Entry 7QHO (electron microscopy, 3.10 A resolution); this record covers chains D and E of the 26 polymer chains in the assembly.

== Chain D ==
Protein: Cytochrome c oxidase subunit 1
Source organism: Corynebacterium glutamicum ATCC 13032
Notes: EC 7.1.1.9
Reference sequence: Q79VD7 (COX1_CORGL); residue numbers follow UniProt; this construct covers 1-584
Amino-acid sequence (594 residues; row label = number of the first residue in the row):
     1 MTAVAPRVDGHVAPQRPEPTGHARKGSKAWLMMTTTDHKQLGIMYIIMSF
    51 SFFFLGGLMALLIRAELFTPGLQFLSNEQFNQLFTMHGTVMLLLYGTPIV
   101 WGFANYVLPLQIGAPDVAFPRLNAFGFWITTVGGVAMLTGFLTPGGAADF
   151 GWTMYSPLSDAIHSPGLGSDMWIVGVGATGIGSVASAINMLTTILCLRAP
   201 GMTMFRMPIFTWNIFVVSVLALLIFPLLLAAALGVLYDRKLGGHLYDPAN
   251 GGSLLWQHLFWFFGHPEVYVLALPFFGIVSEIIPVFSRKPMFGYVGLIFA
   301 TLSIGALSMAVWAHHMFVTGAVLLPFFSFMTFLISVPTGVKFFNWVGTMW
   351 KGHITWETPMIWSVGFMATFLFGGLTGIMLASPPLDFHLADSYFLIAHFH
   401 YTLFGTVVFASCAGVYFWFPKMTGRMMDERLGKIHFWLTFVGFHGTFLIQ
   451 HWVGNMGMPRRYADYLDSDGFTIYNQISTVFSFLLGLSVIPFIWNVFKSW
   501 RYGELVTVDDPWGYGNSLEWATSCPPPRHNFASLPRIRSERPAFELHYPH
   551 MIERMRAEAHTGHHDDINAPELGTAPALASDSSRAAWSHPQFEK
Not modelled in the structure: 1, 576-594
Differences from the reference sequence: expression tag (585-594)
Swiss-Prot annotation at these positions:
  - binding site (Fe(II)-heme a): His87, His400
  - binding site (Cu cation): His265, Tyr269, His314, His315
  - binding site (heme a3): His398
  - cross-link: His265 to Tyr269 (1'-histidyl-3'-tyrosine (His-Tyr))
Metal / ion sites: Ca2+: Glu66, Thr69, Gly71, Gln73; heme-as Fe site 1: His87, His400; Cu ion: His265, His314, His315; heme-as Fe site 2 near His398 (its only coordinating residue here)
Ligand contacts:
  - 1,2-Distearoyl-sn-glycerophosphoethanolamine (3PE), molecule 1: Phe292, Phe343, Val346, Gly347, Trp350, Lys351
  - 1,2-Distearoyl-sn-glycerophosphoethanolamine (3PE), molecule 2: Val295, Gly296, Phe299, Ala300, Leu302, Ser303, Ala306, Leu307, Leu333, Val336, Pro337, Val340, His560
  - 1,2-Distearoyl-sn-glycerophosphoethanolamine (3PE), molecule 3: Trp356, Ile361, Val364, Ala368, Phe436, Trp437, Phe440
  - heme-as (HAS), molecule 1: Ser51, Phe53, Phe54, Gly57, Leu58, Ala60, Leu61, Ile63, Arg64, Leu67, Phe80, Phe84, Thr85, His87, Gly88, Met91, Leu92, Tyr95, Gly151, Trp152, Tyr393, Ile396, Phe399, His400, Leu403, Phe404, Val408, Phe447, Gln450, Arg460, Arg461, Tyr462, Ser482, Leu485, Gly486, Val489
  - heme-as (HAS), molecule 2: Trp152, Thr153, Trp261, Val268, Tyr269, Ala272, His314, His315, Thr331, Ser335, Thr338, Gly339, Phe342, Phe343, Phe370, Gly374, Gly377, Ile378, Leu380, Ala381, Asp386, Ala390, Asp391, Leu395, His398, Phe399, Thr402, Leu403, Thr406, Arg460, Arg461
  - IX7 ([(2R)-3-[[(1S,2R,3R,4S,5S,6R)-2-[(2R,3S,4S,5S,6R)-6-(hexadecanoyloxymethyl)-3,4,5-tris(oxidanyl)oxan-2-yl]oxy-6-[(2R,3S,4S,5S,6R)-6-(hydroxymethyl)-3,4,5-tris(oxidanyl)oxan-2-yl]oxy-3,4,5-tris(oxidanyl)cyclohexyl]oxy-oxidanyl-phosphoryl]oxy-2-undecanoyloxy-propyl] (10S)-10-methylhenicosanoate): Leu58, Leu62, Phe74, Leu75, Gln79
What the authors report for this chain:
  - Cu ion coordination: His314

== Chain E ==
Protein: Cytochrome c oxidase subunit 2
Source organism: Corynebacterium glutamicum ATCC 13032
Notes: EC 7.1.1.9
Reference sequence: Q8NNK2 (COX2_CORGL); residue numbers follow UniProt; this construct covers 29-359
Amino-acid sequence (331 residues; each row starts with the number of its first residue):
    29 CEVAPPGGVLGDFLRMGWPDGITPEAVAMGNFWSWVWVAAWIIGIIMWGL
    79 FLTAIFAWGAKRAEKRGEGEFPKQLQYNVPLELVLTIVPIIIVMVLFFFT
   129 VQTQDKVTALDKNPEVTVDVTAYQWNWKFGYSEIDGSLAPGGQDYQGSDP
   179 ERQAAAEASKKDPSGDNPIHGNSKSDVSYLEFNRIETLGTTDEIPVMVLP
   229 VNTPIEFNLASADVAHSFWVPEFLFKRDAYAHPEANKSQRVFQIEEITEE
   279 GAFVGRCAEMCGTYHAMMNFELRVVDRDSFAEYISFRDSNPDATNAQALE
   329 HIGQAPYATSTSPFVSDRTATRDGENTQSNA
Swiss-Prot annotation at these positions:
  - binding site (Cu cation): His244, Cys285, Glu287, Cys289, His293, Met296
  - site: Cys29 (Not N-palmitoylated)
  - lipidation: Cys29 (S-diacylglycerol cysteine)
Metal / ion sites: dinuclear copper ion site 1: His244, Cys285, Cys289, Met296; Mn2+ near Asp256 (its only coordinating residue here); dinuclear copper ion site 2: Cys285, Glu287, Cys289, His293
Ligand contacts:
  - 1,2-Distearoyl-sn-glycerophosphoethanolamine (3PE), molecule 1: Leu78, Leu103, Asn106, Leu109, Leu113
  - 1,2-Distearoyl-sn-glycerophosphoethanolamine (3PE), molecule 2: Tyr105, Val107, Glu110, Leu111, Thr114
  - diacyl glycerol (DGA): Cys29, Val31, Asn59, Phe60, Trp63, Val64, Val66, Ala67, Val123, Leu124, Phe127
  - heme-as (HAS): Ala67, Ala68, Ile71, Met75, Pro117, Ile120, Val121, Leu124

== How chain D and chain E interact ==
Residue-residue contacts - 177 pairs, chain D then chain E:
  Pro70(D) - Gly352(E)
  Gly71(D) - Thr349(E)
  Gly71(D) - Asn354(E)
  Leu72(D) - Thr349(E)  hydrogen bond (backbone-side chain)
  Leu72(D) - Arg350(E)
  Gln73(D) - Arg350(E)  hydrogen bond (side chain-backbone)
  Ser76(D) - Arg346(E)
  Asn77(D) - Thr291(E)
  Asn77(D) - Tyr292(E)
  Asn77(D) - Met295(E)
  Glu78(D) - Thr291(E)
  Glu78(D) - Arg346(E)  salt bridge
  Asn81(D) - Met288(E)
  Asn81(D) - Gly290(E)  hydrogen bond (side chain-backbone)
  Asn81(D) - Thr291(E)
  Phe84(D) - Met288(E)  hydrophobic
  Asp149(D) - Met288(E)
  Tyr155(D) - Glu287(E)
  Leu158(D) - Val242(E)  hydrophobic
  Leu158(D) - Met288(E)
  Leu158(D) - Cys289(E)
  His163(D) - Val242(E)
  His244(D) - Pro196(E)
  His244(D) - Ile197(E)
  Asp247(D) - Lys202(E)
  Pro248(D) - Ala259(E)
  Pro248(D) - His260(E)
  Pro248(D) - Ala263(E)
  Pro248(D) - Asn264(E)
  Ala249(D) - Ile197(E)  hydrophobic
  Ala249(D) - His260(E)
  Ala249(D) - Ala263(E)
  Asn250(D) - His198(E)  hydrogen bond
  Gly251(D) - Ala263(E)
  Gly251(D) - Asn264(E)
  Ser253(D) - Tyr258(E)
  Ser253(D) - Asn264(E)
  Leu254(D) - Tyr258(E)
  Leu254(D) - Asn264(E)  hydrogen bond (backbone-side chain)
  Gln257(D) - Tyr258(E)  hydrogen bond
  Arg288(D) - Glu92(E)  salt bridge
  Arg288(D) - Glu98(E)  hydrogen bond (side chain-backbone)
  Arg288(D) - Pro100(E)
  Arg288(D) - Gln102(E)  hydrogen bond (backbone-side chain)
  Lys289(D) - Leu103(E)
  Pro290(D) - Gln102(E)
  Pro290(D) - Leu103(E)
  Met291(D) - Gln104(E)  hydrogen bond (backbone-side chain)
  Phe292(D) - Gln104(E)
  Phe292(D) - Asn106(E)
  Phe292(D) - Glu110(E)
  Gly293(D) - Gln104(E)  hydrogen bond (backbone-backbone)
  Gly293(D) - Tyr105(E)
  Gly293(D) - Glu110(E)
  Tyr294(D) - Gln104(E)
  Tyr294(D) - Tyr105(E)  hydrogen bond (backbone-side chain)
  Val295(D) - Tyr105(E)  hydrogen bond (backbone-side chain)
  Val318(D) - Lys254(E)
  Val318(D) - Arg255(E)
  Val318(D) - Asp256(E)  hydrogen bond (backbone-backbone)
  Thr319(D) - Asp256(E)
  Thr319(D) - Tyr258(E)
  Thr319(D) - Ser266(E)  hydrogen bond (backbone-side chain)
  Gly320(D) - Ser266(E)
  Gly320(D) - Gln267(E)  hydrogen bond (backbone-backbone)
  Ala321(D) - Lys265(E)
  Leu324(D) - Gln132(E)
  Pro325(D) - Phe125(E)
  Ser328(D) - Phe125(E)
  Phe329(D) - Phe125(E)  hydrophobic
  Phe332(D) - Leu124(E)  hydrophobic
  Phe332(D) - Phe125(E)  hydrophobic
  Phe332(D) - Thr128(E)
  Ser335(D) - Val121(E)
  Val336(D) - Ile118(E)  hydrophobic
  Phe342(D) - Met75(E)  hydrophobic
  Phe342(D) - Phe79(E)  hydrophobic
  Phe343(D) - Leu113(E)
  Phe343(D) - Pro117(E)  hydrophobic
  Val346(D) - Leu78(E)  hydrophobic
  Met349(D) - Ala82(E)  hydrophobic
  Met349(D) - Trp86(E)
  Trp350(D) - Trp86(E)  hydrophobic
  Lys351(D) - Trp86(E)
  Lys351(D) - Pro100(E)
  Gly352(D) - Trp86(E)
  His353(D) - Ala88(E)
  His353(D) - Ala91(E)
  His353(D) - Glu96(E)
  His353(D) - Gly97(E)  hydrogen bond (side chain-backbone)
  His353(D) - Phe99(E)
  His353(D) - Pro100(E)
  Ile354(D) - Ala82(E)  hydrophobic
  Ile354(D) - Trp86(E)  hydrogen bond (backbone-backbone)
  Ile354(D) - Gly87(E)
  Ile354(D) - Ala88(E)  hydrogen bond (backbone-backbone)
  Thr355(D) - Ala88(E)
  Trp356(D) - Ala82(E)
  Trp356(D) - Ile83(E)  hydrophobic
  Met367(D) - Phe79(E)  hydrophobic
  Ala368(D) - Trp76(E)
  Leu371(D) - Met75(E)  hydrophobic
  Leu371(D) - Trp76(E)
  Phe372(D) - Trp65(E)  hydrophobic
  Phe372(D) - Trp76(E)  hydrophobic
  Leu375(D) - Ala68(E)
  Ile378(D) - Leu124(E)  hydrophobic
  Met379(D) - Val64(E)  hydrophobic
  Met379(D) - Trp65(E)  hydrophobic
  Met379(D) - Ala68(E)  hydrophobic
  Ser382(D) - Thr128(E)
  Pro383(D) - Thr128(E)
  Pro383(D) - Gln132(E)
  Pro384(D) - Met57(E)
  Pro384(D) - Thr128(E)
  Leu385(D) - Met57(E)
  Leu385(D) - Phe60(E)  hydrophobic
  Leu385(D) - Trp61(E)  hydrophobic
  Phe387(D) - Val135(E)  hydrophobic
  Phe387(D) - Thr136(E)
  Phe387(D) - Phe253(E)
  Phe387(D) - Lys254(E)  hydrogen bond (backbone-backbone)
  His388(D) - Trp46(E)
  His388(D) - Trp247(E)
  His388(D) - Leu252(E)
  His388(D) - Lys254(E)  hydrogen bond (backbone-side chain)
  Leu389(D) - Trp46(E)  hydrophobic
  Leu389(D) - Trp61(E)  hydrophobic
  Ala390(D) - Lys254(E)  hydrogen bond (backbone-side chain)
  Asp391(D) - Ala286(E)
  Phe394(D) - Trp61(E)  hydrophobic
  Trp452(D) - Met44(E)  hydrogen bond (side chain-backbone)
  Asn455(D) - Met44(E)
  Asn455(D) - Gly45(E)
  Asn455(D) - Trp46(E)
  Asn455(D) - Pro47(E)
  Met456(D) - Gly45(E)
  Gly457(D) - Trp247(E)
  Gly457(D) - Arg284(E)  hydrogen bond (backbone-side chain)
  Pro459(D) - Trp247(E)  hydrophobic
  Pro459(D) - Arg284(E)
  Pro459(D) - Cys285(E)
  Arg460(D) - His293(E)
  Arg461(D) - Met288(E)
  Arg461(D) - His293(E)
  Tyr462(D) - Arg284(E)
  Tyr462(D) - Cys285(E)
  Tyr462(D) - His293(E)
  Tyr462(D) - Ala294(E)  hydrophobic
  Tyr462(D) - Asn297(E)  hydrogen bond
  Ala463(D) - Ala294(E)
  Asp464(D) - Ala294(E)
  Asp464(D) - Thr349(E)
  Asp464(D) - Asn354(E)  hydrogen bond
  Tyr465(D) - Asn354(E)  hydrogen bond (backbone-side chain)
  Leu466(D) - Thr339(E)
  Leu466(D) - Ser340(E)
  Leu466(D) - Phe342(E)  hydrophobic
  Asp469(D) - Arg284(E)  salt bridge
  Asp469(D) - Thr339(E)
  Phe471(D) - Arg284(E)
  Tyr514(D) - Glu98(E)
  Tyr514(D) - Phe99(E)  hydrophobic
  Glu540(D) - Gln104(E)  hydrogen bond
  Arg541(D) - Gln102(E)  hydrogen bond
  Phe544(D) - Phe99(E)  hydrophobic
  Met551(D) - Phe99(E)  hydrophobic
  Glu558(D) - Lys101(E)
  Glu558(D) - Gln102(E)
  Glu558(D) - Leu103(E)
  Ala559(D) - Leu103(E)
  Ala559(D) - Gln104(E)  hydrogen bond (backbone-backbone)
  Ala559(D) - Tyr105(E)  hydrogen bond (backbone-backbone)
  His560(D) - Tyr105(E)
  Thr561(D) - Leu103(E)
  Thr561(D) - Tyr105(E)  hydrogen bond (backbone-backbone)
  Thr561(D) - Asn106(E)  hydrogen bond
Also at the interface, not in a pair above, chain D (103 interface residues in all): Phe150, Pro157, Ile162, Gly252, Ser287, Val340, Ser392, Gly454, Met458, Ser468, Tyr548
Also at the interface, not in a pair above, chain E (94 interface residues in all): Trp69, Ile71, Gly72, Thr114, Thr131, Gln152, Asp241, Ala243, Pro249, Ser338, Thr355

== In short ==
103 residues of chain D and 94 residues of chain E are in contact, with 32 hydrogen bonds and 3 salt bridges.
Among the polar pairs are Glu78(D)-Arg346(E), Arg288(D)-Glu92(E) and Asp469(D)-Arg284(E). One heme-as molecule
and 2 1,2-Distearoyl-sn-glycerophosphoethanolamine molecules are bound between chain D and chain E. From the
paper: Cu ion coordination by His314(D).
Chain D is Cytochrome c oxidase subunit 1 and chain E is Cytochrome c oxidase subunit 2, both from
Corynebacterium glutamicum ATCC 13032; the structure, Cytochrome bcc-aa3 supercomplex (respiratory
supercomplex III2/IV2) from Corynebacterium glutamicum (as isolated), was determined by electron microscopy
(same publication as 7QHM).
